3SRB - chains A and B; structure by X-ray diffraction, 1.80 A resolution.

[Chain A]
Protein: Acyl-homoserine lactone acylase pvdQ
From: Pseudomonas aeruginosa
Notes: EC 3.5.1.97; fragment: alpha subunit
UniProt: Q9I194 (PVDQ_PSEAE); numbering as in UniProt (aligned over 29-191)
Chain sequence (163 residues; each row starts with the number of its first residue):
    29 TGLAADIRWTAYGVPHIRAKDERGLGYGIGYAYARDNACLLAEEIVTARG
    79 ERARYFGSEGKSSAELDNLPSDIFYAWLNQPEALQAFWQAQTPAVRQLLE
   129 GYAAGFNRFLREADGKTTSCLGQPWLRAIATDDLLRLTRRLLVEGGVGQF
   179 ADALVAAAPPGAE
Cystine bridges: Cys-67/Cys-148
Residues lining bound ligands: 6-bromo-N-(prop-2-en-1-yl)quinazolin-4-amine (28S): Thr-166, Leu-169, Leu-170

[Chain B]
Protein: Acyl-homoserine lactone acylase pvdQ
From: Pseudomonas aeruginosa
Notes: EC 3.5.1.97; fragment: beta subunit
UniProt: Q9I194 (PVDQ_PSEAE); residues 217-762 here = UniProt positions 217-762
Chain sequence (546 residues; numbered 217 to 762; the number before each row is that of its first residue):
   217 SNAIAVGSERSADGKGMLLANPHFPWNGAMRFYQMHLTIPGRLDVMGASL
   267 PGLPVVNIGFSRHLAWTHTVDTSSHFTLYRLALDPKDPRRYLVDGRSLPL
   317 EEKSVAIEVRGADGKLSRVEHKVYQSIYGPLVVWPGKLDWNRSEAYALRD
   367 ANLENTRVLQQWYSINQASDVADLRRRVEALQGIPWVNTLAADEQGNALY
   417 MNQSVVPYLKPELIPACAIPQLVAEGLPALQGQDSRCAWSRDPAAAQAGI
   467 TPAAQLPVLLRRDFVQNSNDSAWLTNPASPLQGFSPLVSQEKPIGPRARY
   517 ALSRLQGKQPLEAKTLEEMVTANHVFSADQVLPDLLRLCRDNQGEKSLAR
   567 ACAALAQWDRGANLDSGSGFVYFQRFMQRFAELDGAWKEPFDAQRPLDTP
   617 QGIALDRPQVATQVRQALADAAAEVEKSGIPDGARWGDLQVSTRGQERIA
   667 IPGGDGHFGVYNAIQSVRKGDHLEVVGGTSYIQLVTFPEEGPKARGLLAF
   717 SQSSDPRSPHYRDQTELFSRQQWQTLPFSDRQIDADPQLQRLSIRE
Swiss-Prot annotation at these positions:
  - active site: Ser-217 (Nucleophile)
Cystine bridges: Cys-433/Cys-453, Cys-555/Cys-568
Residues lining bound ligands: 6-bromo-N-(prop-2-en-1-yl)quinazolin-4-amine (28S): Phe-240, Phe-248, Leu-269, Val-271, Asn-273, His-284, Val-374, Leu-375, Trp-378, Pro-401, Trp-402, Val-403

[How chain A and chain B interact]
Contacting residue pairs - 181 pairs, chain A then chain B:
  Thr-29(A) / Glu-762(B)
  Gly-30(A) / Glu-762(B)
  Leu-31(A) / Arg-761(B)
  Leu-31(A) / Glu-762(B)  hydrogen bond (backbone-backbone)
  Ala-32(A) / Ile-760(B)
  Ala-32(A) / Arg-761(B)
  Ala-33(A) / Ser-759(B)
  Ala-33(A) / Ile-760(B)  hydrogen bond (backbone-backbone)
  Asp-34(A) / Arg-757(B)  salt bridge
  Asp-34(A) / Leu-758(B)
  Asp-34(A) / Ser-759(B)  hydrogen bond
  Ile-35(A) / Arg-757(B)
  Ile-35(A) / Leu-758(B)  hydrogen bond (backbone-backbone)
  Ile-35(A) / Ile-760(B)  hydrophobic
  Arg-36(A) / Asp-746(B)  salt bridge
  Arg-36(A) / Ile-749(B)
  Arg-36(A) / Leu-755(B)
  Arg-36(A) / Gln-756(B)
  Arg-36(A) / Arg-757(B)
  Trp-37(A) / Gln-754(B)
  Trp-37(A) / Leu-755(B)
  Trp-37(A) / Gln-756(B)  hydrogen bond (backbone-backbone)
  Trp-37(A) / Leu-758(B)  hydrophobic
  Thr-38(A) / Pro-743(B)
  Thr-38(A) / Ile-749(B)
  Thr-38(A) / Asp-752(B)
  Ala-39(A) / Asp-752(B)  hydrogen bond (backbone-side chain)
  Tyr-40(A) / Gln-718(B)
  Tyr-40(A) / His-726(B)
  Tyr-40(A) / Asp-729(B)
  Tyr-40(A) / Gln-730(B)
  Tyr-40(A) / Leu-733(B)
  Tyr-40(A) / Gln-740(B)
  Gly-41(A) / Gln-718(B)  hydrogen bond (backbone-side chain)
  Gly-41(A) / His-726(B)  hydrogen bond (backbone-side chain)
  Val-42(A) / Gln-250(B)
  Val-42(A) / Gln-718(B)
  Pro-43(A) / Tyr-249(B)
  Pro-43(A) / Gln-250(B)
  Pro-43(A) / Met-251(B)
  Pro-43(A) / His-252(B)  hydrogen bond (backbone-backbone)
  Pro-43(A) / Gln-718(B)
  His-44(A) / His-252(B)  hydrogen bond
  His-44(A) / Met-262(B)
  His-44(A) / Pro-743(B)
  His-44(A) / Ile-749(B)
  Ile-45(A) / His-252(B)  hydrogen bond (backbone-backbone)
  Ile-45(A) / Leu-253(B)
  Ile-45(A) / Thr-254(B)  hydrogen bond (backbone-backbone)
  Arg-46(A) / Thr-254(B)
  Arg-46(A) / Arg-757(B)
  Ala-47(A) / Thr-254(B)  hydrogen bond (backbone-backbone)
  Ala-47(A) / Ile-255(B)
  Ala-47(A) / Pro-256(B)
  Lys-48(A) / Ile-255(B)
  Asp-49(A) / Ile-255(B)
  Glu-50(A) / Arg-258(B)  salt bridge
  Glu-50(A) / Tyr-379(B)  hydrogen bond
  Leu-53(A) / Thr-254(B)
  Leu-53(A) / Leu-259(B)  hydrophobic
  Tyr-55(A) / Ile-760(B)  hydrophobic
  Tyr-55(A) / Arg-761(B)
  Tyr-55(A) / Glu-762(B)  hydrogen bond
  Ile-57(A) / Met-251(B)  hydrophobic
  Ile-57(A) / Leu-253(B)  hydrophobic
  Ile-57(A) / Pro-270(B)
  Tyr-59(A) / Leu-758(B)  hydrophobic
  Tyr-59(A) / Ile-760(B)  hydrophobic
  Ala-60(A) / Tyr-249(B)  hydrogen bond (backbone-side chain)
  Tyr-61(A) / Tyr-249(B)  hydrophobic
  Tyr-61(A) / Pro-267(B)
  Asp-64(A) / Tyr-249(B)  hydrogen bond
  Asp-64(A) / Ser-719(B)  hydrogen bond (backbone-side chain)
  Asp-64(A) / Ser-720(B)
  Asp-64(A) / Asp-721(B)
  Asn-65(A) / Tyr-249(B)
  Asn-65(A) / Gln-718(B)  hydrogen bond (side chain-backbone)
  Asn-65(A) / Ser-719(B)
  Asn-65(A) / Ser-720(B)  hydrogen bond
  Cys-67(A) / Asp-721(B)
  Leu-68(A) / Gly-244(B)
  Leu-68(A) / Arg-247(B)
  Leu-68(A) / Ser-720(B)
  Leu-69(A) / Pro-267(B)
  Leu-69(A) / Gly-268(B)
  Glu-72(A) / Gly-244(B)
  Glu-72(A) / Ala-245(B)
  Ala-81(A) / Glu-324(B)
  Ala-81(A) / Val-325(B)
  Ala-81(A) / Arg-326(B)  hydrogen bond (backbone-backbone)
  Arg-82(A) / Glu-324(B)  salt bridge
  Arg-82(A) / Arg-326(B)
  Arg-82(A) / Leu-332(B)
  Tyr-83(A) / Arg-326(B)
  Gly-85(A) / Arg-326(B)
  Ser-91(A) / Gly-244(B)
  Leu-97(A) / Ile-323(B)  hydrophobic
  Asp-100(A) / Ile-323(B)
  Ile-101(A) / Ile-323(B)  hydrophobic
  Ile-101(A) / His-337(B)
  Ala-104(A) / Val-321(B)
  Ala-104(A) / Ile-323(B)  hydrophobic
  Trp-105(A) / Val-321(B)
  Trp-105(A) / Val-339(B)
  Trp-105(A) / Gln-341(B)  hydrogen bond
  Trp-105(A) / Pro-346(B)  hydrophobic
  Leu-106(A) / Leu-369(B)  hydrophobic
  Gln-108(A) / Lys-319(B)
  Phe-115(A) / Asn-371(B)
  Phe-115(A) / Thr-372(B)
  Ala-118(A) / Thr-372(B)
  Gln-119(A) / Thr-372(B)  hydrogen bond (side chain-backbone)
  Thr-120(A) / Gln-376(B)  hydrogen bond
  Ala-122(A) / Tyr-379(B)  hydrophobic
  Val-123(A) / Leu-375(B)  hydrophobic
  Val-123(A) / Gln-376(B)
  Leu-126(A) / Pro-270(B)  hydrophobic
  Leu-126(A) / Val-271(B)  hydrophobic
  Leu-126(A) / Tyr-379(B)  hydrophobic
  Leu-127(A) / Pro-270(B)  hydrophobic
  Leu-127(A) / Leu-375(B)  hydrophobic
  Tyr-130(A) / Gly-268(B)  hydrogen bond (side chain-backbone)
  Arg-136(A) / Ile-760(B)
  Arg-136(A) / Arg-761(B)  hydrogen bond (side chain-backbone)
  Arg-136(A) / Glu-762(B)
  Arg-139(A) / Glu-762(B)  salt bridge
  Gly-143(A) / Arg-723(B)  hydrogen bond (backbone-side chain)
  Lys-144(A) / Arg-723(B)
  Thr-145(A) / Asp-721(B)
  Thr-146(A) / Asp-721(B)
  Thr-146(A) / Arg-723(B)  hydrogen bond (backbone-side chain)
  Ser-147(A) / Asp-721(B)  hydrogen bond
  Ser-147(A) / Pro-722(B)
  Ser-147(A) / Arg-723(B)  hydrogen bond
  Leu-162(A) / Gly-268(B)
  Leu-165(A) / Gly-268(B)
  Thr-166(A) / Leu-269(B)
  Thr-166(A) / Val-374(B)
  Thr-166(A) / Leu-375(B)
  Arg-167(A) / Leu-369(B)
  Arg-168(A) / Ala-245(B)
  Leu-169(A) / Ala-245(B)
  Leu-169(A) / Met-246(B)  hydrophobic
  Leu-169(A) / Leu-269(B)  hydrophobic
  Leu-169(A) / Trp-402(B)  hydrogen bond (backbone-side chain)
  Leu-170(A) / Asn-368(B)
  Leu-170(A) / Asn-371(B)
  Leu-170(A) / Val-374(B)  hydrophobic
  Leu-170(A) / Pro-401(B)  hydrophobic
  Leu-170(A) / Trp-402(B)
  Val-171(A) / Asp-366(B)
  Val-171(A) / Leu-369(B)  hydrophobic
  Glu-172(A) / Met-246(B)
  Glu-172(A) / Trp-402(B)
  Gly-173(A) / His-291(B)
  Gly-173(A) / Phe-292(B)
  Gly-173(A) / Trp-402(B)
  Gly-174(A) / Phe-292(B)
  Gly-174(A) / Asp-366(B)
  Val-175(A) / Leu-364(B)  hydrophobic
  Val-175(A) / Asp-366(B)  hydrogen bond (backbone-side chain)
  Phe-178(A) / Phe-292(B)  hydrophobic
  Phe-178(A) / Trp-350(B)  hydrophobic
  Phe-178(A) / Leu-364(B)  hydrophobic
  Ala-181(A) / Val-348(B)
  Ala-181(A) / Val-349(B)  hydrogen bond (backbone-backbone)
  Ala-181(A) / Trp-350(B)
  Leu-182(A) / Pro-346(B)  hydrophobic
  Leu-182(A) / Leu-347(B)
  Val-183(A) / His-337(B)  hydrogen bond (backbone-side chain)
  Ala-185(A) / Leu-347(B)
  Ala-185(A) / Val-348(B)
  Ala-185(A) / Val-349(B)  hydrophobic
  Ala-185(A) / Trp-356(B)
  Ala-186(A) / Trp-356(B)
  Pro-187(A) / Arg-305(B)
  Pro-187(A) / Tyr-340(B)
  Pro-187(A) / Trp-356(B)
  Pro-188(A) / Pro-304(B)  hydrophobic
  Pro-188(A) / Trp-356(B)
  Pro-188(A) / Asn-357(B)
Also at the interface, not in a pair above, chain A (87 interface residues in all): Arg-63, Gly-78, Ser-86, Ala-132, Ala-184
Also at the interface, not in a pair above, chain B (86 interface residues in all): Leu-266, Leu-294, Val-335, Leu-354, Arg-358, Leu-443, Ser-724, Pro-725

[Summary]
87 residues of chain A and 86 residues of chain B are in contact, with 34 hydrogen bonds and 5 salt bridges.
Polar contacts include Asp-34(A)/Arg-757(B), Arg-36(A)/Asp-746(B) and Glu-50(A)/Arg-258(B).
6-bromo-N-(prop-2-en-1-yl)quinazolin-4-amine is bound between chain A and chain B.
Chain A is Acyl-homoserine lactone acylase pvdQ and chain B is Acyl-homoserine lactone acylase pvdQ, both from
Pseudomonas aeruginosa; the structure, Structure of Pseudomonas aeruginosa PvdQ bound to SMER28, was
determined by X-ray diffraction (same publication as 3SRA, 3SRC, 3L94 and 3L91).
